PDB entry 8WLT | electron microscopy, 4.10 A resolution (low resolution: residue-level contacts below are approximate; hydrogen-bond / salt-bridge calls are withheld) | chains Au and Av of the 213 polymer chains in the assembly

Chain Au (and Av):
Molecule: Flagellar biosynthetic protein FliP
Source organism: Salmonella enterica subsp. enterica serovar Typhimurium str. LT2
Notes: chain Av of this document is another copy of the same molecule, construct and numbering; everything in this record applies to it too
Reference sequence: P54700 (FLIP_SALTY); residues 1-245 here = UniProt positions 1-245
Sequence (245 residues; numbered 1 to 245; the number before each row is that of its first residue):
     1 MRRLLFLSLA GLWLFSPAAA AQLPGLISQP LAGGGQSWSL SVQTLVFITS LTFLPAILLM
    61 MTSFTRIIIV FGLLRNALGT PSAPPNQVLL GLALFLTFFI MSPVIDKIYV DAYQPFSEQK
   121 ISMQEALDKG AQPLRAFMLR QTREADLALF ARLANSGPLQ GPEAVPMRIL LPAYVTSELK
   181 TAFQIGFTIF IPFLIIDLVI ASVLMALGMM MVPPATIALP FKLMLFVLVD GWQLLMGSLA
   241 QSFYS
Not modelled in the structure: 1-36, 244-245 (chain Av: 1-35, 245)

Interface between chain Au and chain Av:
Contacting residue pairs (53):
  Leu59(Au) with Val88(Av)
  Met60(Au) with Gly91(Av)
  Thr65(Au) with Val88(Av)
  Ile68(Au) with Pro85(Av)
  Ile69(Au) with Pro84(Av)
  Leu73(Au) with Thr80(Av); Leu223(Av)
  Ala145(Au) with Gln233(Av)
  Asp146(Au) with Gln233(Av)
  Leu149(Au) with Gln233(Av)
  Phe150(Au) with Phe99(Av); Met236(Av)
  Leu153(Au) with Leu96(Av); Phe99(Av); Ala240(Av)
  Arg168(Au) with Phe99(Av)
  Ile169(Au) with Phe99(Av)
  Leu171(Au) with Phe95(Av)
  Pro172(Au) with Phe95(Av); Phe99(Av)
  Val175(Au) with Val88(Av); Leu92(Av)
  Thr176(Au) with Met236(Av)
  Leu179(Au) with Pro84(Av); Trp232(Av)
  Lys180(Au) with Val227(Av); Asp230(Av)
  Phe183(Au) with Pro84(Av); Phe226(Av); Val227(Av); Trp232(Av)
  Gln184(Au) with Val227(Av)
  Phe187(Au) with Pro220(Av); Met224(Av)
  Phe190(Au) with Leu219(Av); Pro220(Av); Leu223(Av)
  Leu194(Au) with Ile217(Av); Pro220(Av); Phe221(Av)
  Asp197(Au) with Thr216(Av)
  Leu198(Au) with Ile217(Av)
  Ala201(Au) with Met209(Av); Val212(Av)
  Met205(Au) with Gly208(Av); Met209(Av)
  Met210(Au) with Met210(Av); Met211(Av)
  Met211(Au) with Met210(Av); Met211(Av)
  Val212(Au) with Met211(Av)
  Pro214(Au) with Met211(Av); Val212(Av)
Also at the interface, not in a pair above, chain Au (36 interface residues in all): Pro55, Ala154, Ser202, Pro213
Also at the interface, not in a pair above, chain Av (32 interface residues in all): Leu78, Ala83, Gln87, Gly237

In short:
36 residues of chain Au and 32 residues of chain Av are in contact.
Both chains are Flagellar biosynthetic protein FliP (Salmonella enterica subsp. enterica serovar Typhimurium
str. LT2). Entry 8WLT (Cryo-EM structure of the membrane-anchored part of the flagellar motor-hook complex in
the CCW state) was determined by electron microscopy (same publication as 8WHT, 8WIW, 8WK3, 8WK4, 8WKI, 8WKK
and 11 further entries).
